Entry 4U0Z (X-ray diffraction, 2.95 A resolution); this record covers chain G.

== Chain G ==
Molecule: Adenosine monophosphate-protein transferase FICD
From: Homo sapiens
Notes: EC 2.7.7.-
UniProt: Q9BVA6 (FICD_HUMAN); numbering as in UniProt (aligned over 102-445)
Sequence (344 residues; row label = number of the first residue in the row):
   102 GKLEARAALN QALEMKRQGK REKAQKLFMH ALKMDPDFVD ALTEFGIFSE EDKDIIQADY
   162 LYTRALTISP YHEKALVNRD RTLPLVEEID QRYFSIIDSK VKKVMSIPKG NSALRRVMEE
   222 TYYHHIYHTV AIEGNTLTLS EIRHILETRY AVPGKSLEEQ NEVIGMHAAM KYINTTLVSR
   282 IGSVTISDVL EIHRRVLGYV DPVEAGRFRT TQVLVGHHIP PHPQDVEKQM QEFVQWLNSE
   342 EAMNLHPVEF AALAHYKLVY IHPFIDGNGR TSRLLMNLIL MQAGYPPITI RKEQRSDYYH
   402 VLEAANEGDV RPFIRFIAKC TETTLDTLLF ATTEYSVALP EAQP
Unresolved in the structure: 102-105, 208-212, 433-445
Ion coordination: Mg2+: Asp367 (together with AMP-CPP)
Residues lining bound ligands: AMP-CPP (APC; diphosphomethylphosphonic acid adenosyl ester): Val316, His319, His356, Val360, His363, Asp367, Gly368, Asn369, Gly370, Arg371, Arg374, Tyr399, Tyr400, Leu403, Glu404, Asn407
UniProt features mapped onto this chain:
  - motif: Thr230 to Gly235 (Inhibitory (S/T)XXXE(G/N) motif)
  - active site: His363
  - binding site (ATP): Glu234, Val316 to His319, Asp367 to Arg374, Tyr399, Tyr400, Asn407
  - site: Glu234 (Important for autoinhibition of adenylyltransferase activity)
  - modified residue: Thr183 (O-AMP-threonine)
  - glycosylation: Asn275 (N-linked (GlcNAc...) asparagine)
  - natural variant: Arg374 (R374H: In SPG92; uncertain significance)
  - mutagenesis: Thr168 (T168A: Does not affect level of auto-AMPylation), Ser170 (S170A: Does not affect level of auto-AMPylation), Tyr172 (Y172F: Does not affect level of auto-AMPylation), Thr183 (T183A: Decreased AMPylation), Glu234 (E234G: Promotes adenylyltransferase activity), Leu258 (L258D: Abolishes homodimerization), Asn275 (N275Q: Strongly decreased N-glycosylation. Abolished N-glycosylation; when associated with Q-446), His363 (H363A: Abolishes adenylyltransferase activity)
From the paper describing this entry:
  - mutagenesis - E234G: increased catalytic activity
  - mutagenesis - E234G/L258D: decreased catalytic activity

== Summary ==
Chain G binds AMP-CPP. From UniProt: active-site residue His363, 16 ATP-binding residues and 8 mutagenesis
sites. From the paper: E234G increases catalytic activity; E234G/L258D reduce catalytic activity.
Chain G is Adenosine monophosphate-protein transferase FICD (Homo sapiens); the structure, Eukaryotic Fic
Domain containing protein with bound APCPP, was determined by X-ray diffraction together with 4U07, 4U0S and
4U0U from the same study.
